6AMS - chains A and B; structure by X-ray diffraction, 2.39 A resolution.

# Chain A (and B)
Name: Beta sliding clamp
From: Pseudomonas aeruginosa (strain ATCC 15692 / DSM 22644 / CIP 104116 / JCM 14847 / LMG 12228 / 1C / PRS 101 / PAO1)
Notes: chain B of this document is another copy of the same molecule, construct and numbering; everything in this record applies to it too
UniProt: Q9I7C4 (DPO3B_PSEAE); residues 1-367 here = UniProt positions 1-367
Chain sequence (367 residues; row label = number of the first residue in the row):
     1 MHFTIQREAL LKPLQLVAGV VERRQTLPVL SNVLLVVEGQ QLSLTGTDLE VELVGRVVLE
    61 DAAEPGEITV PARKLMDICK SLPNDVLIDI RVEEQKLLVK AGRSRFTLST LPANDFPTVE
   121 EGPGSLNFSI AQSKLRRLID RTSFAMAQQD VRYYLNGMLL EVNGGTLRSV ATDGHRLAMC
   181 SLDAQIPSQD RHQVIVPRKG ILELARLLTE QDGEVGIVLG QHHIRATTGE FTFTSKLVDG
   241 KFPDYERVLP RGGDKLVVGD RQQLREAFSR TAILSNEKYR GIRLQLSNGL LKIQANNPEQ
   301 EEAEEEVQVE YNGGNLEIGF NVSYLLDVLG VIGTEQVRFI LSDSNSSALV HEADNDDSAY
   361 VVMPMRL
Not modelled in the structure: 22-25 (chain B: 23-25, 367)

# Chain A / chain B interface
Pairs across the interface - 63 pairs, chain A then chain B:
  P71(A) - E301(B)
  K74(A) - N297(B)
  K74(A) - E299(B)  salt bridge
  K74(A) - E301(B)  salt bridge
  D77(A) - I273(B)
  S81(A) - R270(B)  hydrogen bond (backbone-side chain)
  S81(A) - I273(B)
  L82(A) - R270(B)
  P83(A) - R270(B)
  K96(A) - E299(B)  hydrogen bond (side chain-backbone)
  K96(A) - Q300(B)
  R103(A) - E304(B)
  R103(A) - E305(B)
  R103(A) - E306(B)
  R103(A) - Q308(B)  hydrogen bond
  S104(A) - R270(B)
  S104(A) - E304(B)
  S104(A) - E305(B)  hydrogen bond
  R105(A) - E302(B)
  R105(A) - A303(B)
  R105(A) - E304(B)  hydrogen bond (backbone-backbone)
  F106(A) - R270(B)
  F106(A) - L274(B)  hydrophobic
  F106(A) - E302(B)
  F106(A) - A303(B)  hydrophobic
  T107(A) - L274(B)
  T107(A) - E301(B)
  T107(A) - E302(B)  hydrogen bond (backbone-backbone)
  L108(A) - L274(B)  hydrophobic
  L108(A) - E301(B)
  S109(A) - E299(B)
  S109(A) - E301(B)  hydrogen bond
  R270(A) - S81(B)  hydrogen bond (side chain-backbone)
  R270(A) - L82(B)
  R270(A) - P83(B)
  R270(A) - S104(B)  hydrogen bond
  R270(A) - F106(B)
  I273(A) - D77(B)
  I273(A) - I78(B)  hydrophobic
  I273(A) - S81(B)
  L274(A) - K74(B)
  L274(A) - T107(B)
  L274(A) - L108(B)  hydrophobic
  N297(A) - K74(B)
  E299(A) - K74(B)  salt bridge
  E299(A) - K96(B)
  E301(A) - P71(B)
  E301(A) - K74(B)  salt bridge
  E301(A) - T107(B)
  E301(A) - L108(B)
  E301(A) - S109(B)  hydrogen bond
  E302(A) - R105(B)
  E302(A) - F106(B)
  E302(A) - T107(B)  hydrogen bond (backbone-backbone)
  A303(A) - R105(B)
  A303(A) - F106(B)  hydrophobic
  E304(A) - R103(B)
  E304(A) - S104(B)
  E304(A) - R105(B)  hydrogen bond (backbone-backbone)
  E305(A) - R103(B)
  E305(A) - S104(B)  hydrogen bond
  E306(A) - R103(B)  salt bridge
  Q308(A) - R103(B)
Interface residues without a listed pair, chain A (30 interface residues in all): I78, E277, L290, Q300
Interface residues without a listed pair, chain B (31 interface residues in all): E277, L290, V307

# Overview
Chain A and chain B form an interface of 30 and 31 residues respectively, with 13 hydrogen bonds and 5 salt
bridges. Polar contacts include K74(A)-E299(B), K74(A)-E301(B) and E306(A)-R103(B).
Chain A and chain B are both Beta sliding clamp (Pseudomonas aeruginosa (strain ATCC 15692 / DSM 22644 / CIP
104116 / JCM 14847 / LMG 12228 / 1C / PRS 101 / PAO1)); the structure, Crystal structure of the DNA polymerase
III subunit beta from Pseudomonas aeruginosa, was determined by X-ray diffraction (same publication as 6AP4
and 6AMQ).
